PDB entry 6XL6 | electron microscopy, 3.00 A resolution | chains N and H of the 4 polymer chains in the assembly

[Chain N]
Molecule: synthetic non-template strand DNA
Sequence (54 nucleotides; each row starts with the number of its first residue):
    35 GCCTTGACCCTCCCCTAAGGGGAGGGTTTAGATTGTGTGCAGTCTGACGC
    85 GGCG
Not modelled in the structure: 35-39, 63-88

[Chain H]
Molecule: MerR family transcriptional regulator EcmrR
From: Escherichia coli
Amino-acid sequence (268 residues; numbered 2 to 269; the number before each row is that of its first residue):
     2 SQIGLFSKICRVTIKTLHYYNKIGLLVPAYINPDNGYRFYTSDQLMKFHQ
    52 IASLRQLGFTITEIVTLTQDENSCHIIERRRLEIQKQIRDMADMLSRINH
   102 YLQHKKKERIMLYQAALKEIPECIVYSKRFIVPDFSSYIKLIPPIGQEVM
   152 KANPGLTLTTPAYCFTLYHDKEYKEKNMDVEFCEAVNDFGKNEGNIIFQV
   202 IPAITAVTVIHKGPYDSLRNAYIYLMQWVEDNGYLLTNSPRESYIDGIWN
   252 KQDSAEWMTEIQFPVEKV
Small-molecule neighbours:
  - tetraphenylantimonium ion (118): Tyr127, Ile140, Ile143, Pro144, Gly147, Ala163, Cys165, Phe183, Glu185, Tyr245, Trp250
  - chapso (1N7): Tyr169, Asp171, Lys172, Glu173, Tyr174, Lys175, Glu176, Met179, Arg220, Tyr223, Met227, Leu237, Pro241, Glu243
Reported in the primary citation:
  - binding site for synthetic non-template strand DNA (chain N): Lys16, His19, Tyr21, Tyr38, Arg39, Arg56

[How chain N and chain H interact]
Residue-residue contacts (16; chain N residue first):
  DC42(N) - Gln3(H)  phosphate contact
  DC42(N) - Tyr38(H)  base contact
  DC43(N) - Gln3(H)  hydrogen bond to the phosphate
  DC43(N) - Ile4(H)  hydrogen bond to the phosphate
  DC43(N) - Gly5(H)  hydrogen bond to the phosphate
  DC43(N) - Ile15(H)  phosphate contact
  DC43(N) - Tyr38(H)  sugar contact
  DC44(N) - Ile4(H)  phosphate contact
  DC44(N) - His19(H)  salt bridge to the phosphate
  DC44(N) - Asn36(H)  sugar contact
  DC44(N) - Gly37(H)  sugar contact
  DC44(N) - Tyr38(H)  phosphate contact
  DC44(N) - Arg39(H)  salt bridge to the phosphate
  DT45(N) - His19(H)  base contact
  DT45(N) - Arg39(H)  salt bridge to the phosphate
  DC46(N) - Lys16(H)  base contact
Other interface residues (no listed pair), chain N (6 interface residues in all): DC47
Other interface residues (no listed pair), chain H (11 interface residues in all): Leu6

[Overview]
Chain N and chain H form an interface of 6 and 11 residues respectively, with 3 hydrogen bonds and 3 salt
bridges. Among the polar pairs are DC43(N)-Gln3(H), DC43(N)-Ile4(H) and DC43(N)-Gly5(H). The paper reports a
binding site for synthetic non-template strand DNA (chain N) at Lys16(H), His19(H) and Tyr21(H) among others.
Chain N is synthetic non-template strand DNA and chain H is MerR family transcriptional regulator EcmrR
(Escherichia coli); the structure, Cryo-EM structure of EcmrR-DNA complex in EcmrR-RPo, was determined by
electron microscopy (same publication as 6XL5, 6XL9, 6XLA, 6XLJ, 6XLK, 6XLL, 6XLM and 6XLN).
